PDB entry 1G16 | X-ray diffraction, 1.80 A resolution | chains C and D of the 4 polymer chains in the assembly

Chain C (and D):
Name: Ras-related protein SEC4
Organism: Saccharomyces cerevisiae
Notes: chain D of this document is another copy of the same molecule, construct and numbering; everything in this record applies to it too
UniProtKB: P07560 (SEC4_YEAST); residues 18-187 here = UniProt positions 18-187
Chain sequence (170 residues; row label = number of the first residue in the row):
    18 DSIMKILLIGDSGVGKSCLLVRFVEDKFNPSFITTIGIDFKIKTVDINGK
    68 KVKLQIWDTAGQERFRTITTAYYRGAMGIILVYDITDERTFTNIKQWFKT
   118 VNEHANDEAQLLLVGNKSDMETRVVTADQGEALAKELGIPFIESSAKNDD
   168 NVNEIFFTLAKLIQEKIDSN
Disordered / not traced: 18, 186-187 (chain D: 18-19, 48-54, 187)
Modified positions: Mse21 (selenomethionine; parent Met); Mse94 (selenomethionine; parent Met); Mse137 (selenomethionine; parent Met)
Construct notes: modified residue (21, 94, 137); conflict I73 (Leu in P07560), I102 (Val in P07560)
Metal / ion sites: Co2+ site 1: S34 (together with GDP); Co2+ site 2: H121 (shared with 2 residues of chain A); Co2+ site 3: D166 (shared with 1 residue of chain A)
Small-molecule neighbours: GDP (guanosine-5'-diphosphate): D28, S29, G30, V31, G32, K33, S34, C35, F45, N46, P47, N133, K134, D136, Mse137, S162, A163, K164
Swiss-Prot annotation at these positions:
  - motif: F49 to F57 (Effector region)
  - binding site (GTP): G27 to S34, D75 to Q79, N133 to D136
From the paper describing this entry:
  - conformationally variable residues (loop rearrangement, order/disorder transition, side-chain flip): S48 to D56, T76 to R83
  - binding site for GDP: S29, K33
  - contacts within the chain: T76-Y89 (hydrogen bond)

How chain C and chain D interact:
Contacting residue pairs (21; chain C residue first):
  I53(C) - F174(D)  hydrophobic
  G54(C) - K178(D)
  D56(C) - K178(D)  salt bridge
  Q79(C) - F158(D)
  Q79(C) - I159(D)
  Q79(C) - E160(D)  hydrogen bond (side chain-backbone)
  Q79(C) - N168(D)  hydrogen bond
  Q79(C) - E171(D)  hydrogen bond
  Q79(C) - T175(D)
  E80(C) - T175(D)
  E80(C) - K178(D)  salt bridge
  R81(C) - F158(D)
  F82(C) - G155(D)
  F82(C) - P157(D)  hydrophobic
  F82(C) - L179(D)  hydrophobic
  R83(C) - K178(D)
  R83(C) - L179(D)
  R83(C) - E182(D)  salt bridge
  T86(C) - E182(D)  hydrogen bond
  A88(C) - E182(D)
  R91(C) - D185(D)  hydrogen bond (side chain-backbone)
Interface residues without a listed pair, chain C (12 interface residues in all): Y89
Interface residues without a listed pair, chain D (17 interface residues in all): D63, Q127, I156, S186
Interface features reported in the paper:
  - specific contacts: E80(C)-K178(D) (salt bridge), R81(C)-F158(D), F82(C)-P157(D)

In short:
12 residues of chain C face 17 of chain D across their interface; the contacts include 5 hydrogen bonds and 3
salt bridges. Polar contacts include D56(C)-K178(D), E80(C)-K178(D) and R83(C)-E182(D). The authors report a
salt bridge between E80(C) and K178(D); contacts between R81(C) and F158(D) and F82(C) and P157(D). From the
paper: a binding site for GDP at S29(C) and K33(C); conformational variability at S48(C) and T76(C).
Both chains are Ras-related protein SEC4 (Saccharomyces cerevisiae). Entry 1G16 (Crystal structure of
SEC4-GDP) was determined by X-ray diffraction (same publication as 1G17).
